PDB entry 6XKZ | electron microscopy, 7.20 A resolution (low resolution: residue-level contacts below are approximate; hydrogen-bond / salt-bridge calls are withheld) | chains C and P of the 9 polymer chains in the assembly

== Chain C (and P) ==
Name: Cytochrome b
Source organism: Rhodobacter capsulatus (strain ATCC BAA-309 / NBRC 16581 / SB1003)
Notes: chain P of this document is another copy of the same molecule, construct and numbering; everything in this record applies to it too
UniProtKB: D5ANZ3 (CYB_RHOCB); residues 1-437 here = UniProt positions 1-437
Chain sequence (437 residues; each row starts with the number of its first residue):
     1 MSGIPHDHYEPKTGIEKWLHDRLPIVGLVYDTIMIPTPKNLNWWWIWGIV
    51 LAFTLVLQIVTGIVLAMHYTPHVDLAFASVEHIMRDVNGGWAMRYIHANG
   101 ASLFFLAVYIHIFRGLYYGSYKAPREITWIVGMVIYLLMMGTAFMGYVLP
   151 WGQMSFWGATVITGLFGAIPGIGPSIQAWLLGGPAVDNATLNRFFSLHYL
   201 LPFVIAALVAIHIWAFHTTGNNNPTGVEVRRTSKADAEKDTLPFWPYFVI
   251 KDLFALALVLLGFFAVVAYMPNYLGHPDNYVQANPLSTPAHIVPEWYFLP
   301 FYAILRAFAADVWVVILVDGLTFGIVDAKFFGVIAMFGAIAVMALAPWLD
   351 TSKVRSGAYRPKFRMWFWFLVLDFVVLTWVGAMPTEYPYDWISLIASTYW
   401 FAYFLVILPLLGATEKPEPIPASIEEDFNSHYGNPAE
Not modelled in the structure: 1, 233-236, 429-437
Metal / ion sites: heme c Fe site 1: His-97, His-198; heme c Fe site 2: His-111, His-212
Residues lining bound ligands:
  - heme c (HEC), molecule 1: Trp-45, Gly-48, Ile-49, Leu-51, Ala-52, Phe-104, His-111, Ile-112, Arg-114, Ser-120, Arg-125, Thr-128, Trp-129, Gly-132, Met-133, Ile-135, Tyr-136, Val-209, His-212, Phe-216, Thr-219, Gly-220, Asn-221, Asn-222
  - heme c (HEC), molecule 2: Leu-55, Gln-58, Ile-59, Gly-62, Ile-63, Leu-65, Ala-66, Tyr-69, Arg-94, His-97, Ala-98, Ala-101, Phe-104, Met-139, Thr-142, Ala-143, Gly-146, Tyr-147, Leu-149, Pro-150, Phe-195, His-198, Tyr-199, Pro-202, Ile-205, Asn-279, Tyr-297
Curated features (UniProtKB/Swiss-Prot):
  - binding site (heme b): His-97, His-111, His-198, His-212
  - mutagenesis: Phe-144 (F144L/S: Loss of binding affinity for ubiquinone and ubiquinol)

== How chain C and chain P interact ==
Pairs across the interface (39; chain C residue first):
  Trp-18(C) with Pro-124(P); Glu-126(P)
  Asp-21(C) with Ile-127(P); Thr-218(P)
  Arg-22(C) with Ile-211(P); Ala-215(P)
  Leu-23(C) with Trp-214(P)
  Pro-24(C) with Trp-214(P)
  Ile-63(C) with Ser-196(P); Leu-200(P)
  Met-67(C) with Asn-192(P)
  Tyr-69(C) with Asn-192(P)
  Thr-70(C) with Pro-71(P); His-72(P)
  Pro-71(C) with Thr-70(P); Pro-71(P)
  His-72(C) with Thr-70(P)
  Leu-75(C) with Leu-75(P)
  Pro-124(C) with Trp-18(P)
  Glu-126(C) with Trp-18(P)
  Ile-127(C) with Asp-21(P)
  Asn-192(C) with Met-67(P); Tyr-69(P)
  Phe-195(C) with Phe-195(P)
  Ser-196(C) with Ile-63(P); Tyr-199(P)
  Tyr-199(C) with Ser-196(P); Tyr-199(P); Leu-200(P)
  Leu-200(C) with Ile-63(P); Tyr-199(P); Phe-203(P)
  Phe-203(C) with Leu-200(P)
  Ile-211(C) with Arg-22(P)
  Trp-214(C) with Leu-23(P); Pro-24(P)
  Ala-215(C) with Arg-22(P)
  Thr-218(C) with Asp-21(P)
  Thr-219(C) with Asp-21(P)
Interface residues without a listed pair, chain C (31 interface residues in all): His-20, Ala-66, His-68, Ala-189, Arg-193
Interface residues without a listed pair, chain P (31 interface residues in all): His-20, Ala-66, His-68, Ala-189, Arg-193, Thr-219

== Summary ==
Chain C and chain P each contribute 31 residues to their interface. Chain C binds heme c. His-97(C) and
His-198(C) coordinate heme c Fe site 1. UniProt lists 4 heme b-binding residues and one mutagenesis site on
chain C.
Both chains are Cytochrome b (Rhodobacter capsulatus (strain ATCC BAA-309 / NBRC 16581 / SB1003)). Entry 6XKZ
(R. capsulatus CIII2CIV tripartite super-complex, conformation B (SC-1B)) was determined by electron
microscopy, deposited together with 6XI0, 6XKT, 6XKU, 6XKV, 6XKW and 6XKX.
